PDB entry 4DR3 | X-ray diffraction, 3.35 A resolution | chains A and C of the 21 polymer chains in the assembly

# Chain A
Molecule: 16S rRNA
From: Thermus thermophilus
Sequence (1522 nucleotides; each row starts with the number of its first residue; note: 42 numbers in that range are skipped by the numbering (no residue carries them; nothing is unmodelled there); a row labelled like 190A-190L holds insertion residues (190A, then the next letters in order); numbering starts at 0):
     0 UUUGUUGGAG AGUUUGAUCC UGGCUCAGGG UGAACGCUGG CGGCGUGCCU AAGACAUGCA
    60 AGUCGUGCGG G
    73 CCGCGGGGUU UU
    88 ACUCCG
    95 UGGUC
   101 AGCGGCGGAC GGGUGAGUAA CGCGUGGGU
  129A G
   130 ACCUACCCGG AAGAGGGGGA CAACCCGGGG AAACUCGGGC UAAUCCCCCA UGUGGACCCG
   190 C
190A-190L CCCUUGGGGUGU
   191 GUCCAAAGGG CUUU
   216 GCCCGCUUCC GGAUGGGCCC GCGUCCCAUC AGCUAGUUGG UGGGGUAAUG GCCCACCAAG
   276 GCGACGACGG GUAGCCGGUC UGAGAGGAUG GCCGGCCACA GGGGCACUGA GACACGGGCC
   336 CCACUCCUAC GGGAGGCAGC AGUUAGGAAU CUUCCGCAAU GGGCGCAAGC CUGACGGAGC
   396 GACGCCGCUU GGAGGAAGAA GCCCUUCGGG GUGUAAACUC CUGAA
   442 CCCGGGACGA AACCCCCGAC GA
   474 GGGGACUGAC GGUACCGGG
   494 GUAAUAGCGC CGGCCAACUC CGUGCCAGCA GCCGCGGUAA UACGGAGGGC GCGAGCGUUA
   554 CCCGGAUUCA CUGGGCGUAA AGGGCGUGUA GGCGGCCUGG GGCGUCCCAU GUGAAAGACC
   614 ACGGCUCAAC CGUGGGGGAG CGUGGGAUAC GCUCAGGCUA GACGGUGGGA GAGGGUGGUG
   674 GAAUUCCCGG AGUAGCGGUG AAAUGCGCAG AUACCGGGAG GAACGCCGAU GGCGAAGGCA
   734 GCCACCUGGU CCACCCGUGA CGCUGAGGCG CGAAAGCGUG GGGAGCAAAC CGGAUUAGAU
   794 ACCCGGGUAG UCCACGCCCU AAACGAUGCG CGCUAGGUCU CUGGGUCU
   848 CCUGGGGGCC GAAGCUAACG CGUUAAGCGC GCCGCCUGGG GAGUACGGCC GCAAGGCUGA
   908 AACUCAAAGG AAUUGACGGG GGCCCGCACA AGCGGUGGAG CAUGUGGUUU AAUUCGAAGX
   968 AACGCGAAGA ACCUUACCAG GCCUUGACAU GCUAGG
 1003A G
  1004 AACCCGGGUG AAAGCCUGGG GUGCCCC
1030A-1030D GCGA
  1031 GGGGAGCCCU AGCACAGGUG CUGCAUGGCC GUCGUCAGCU CGUGCCGUGA GGUGUUGGGU
  1091 UAAGUCCCGC AACGAGCGCA ACCCCCGCCG UUAGUUGCCA GCGGUUCGGC CGGGCACUCU
  1151 AACGGGACUG CCCGCGAAA
  1171 GCGGGAGGAA GGAGGGGACG ACGUCUGGUC AGCAUGGCCC UUACGGCCUG GGCGACACAC
  1231 GUGCUACAAU GCCCACUACA AAGCGAUGCC ACCCGGCAAC GGGGAGCUAA UCGCAAAAAG
  1291 GUGGGCCCAG UUCGGAUUGG GGUCUGCAAC CCGACCCCAU GAAGCCGGAA UCGCUAGUAA
  1351 UCGCGGAUCA G
 1361A C
  1362 CAUGCCGCGG UGAAUACGUU CCCGGGCCUU GUACACACXG CCXGUXACGC CAUGGGAGCG
  1422 GGCUCUACCC GAAGUCGCCG GG
  1446 AGCCUACGGG
  1459 CAGGCGCCGA GGGUAGGGCC CGUGACUGGG GCGAAGUCGU AACAAGGUAG CUGUACCGGA
  1519 AGGUGCGGCU GGAUCCACUC CUUUCU
Disordered / not traced: 0-4, 1534-1538
Construct notes: conflict C1534 (A2157 in M26923.1), A1535 (C2158 in M26923.1)
Modified positions: PSU (pseudouridine-5'-monophosphate) at position 516, 7MG (7N-methyl-8-hydroguanosine-5'-monophosphate) at position 527, M2G (N2-dimethylguanosine-5'-monophosphate) at position 966, 5MC (5-methylcytidine-5'-monophosphate) at position 967, 2MG (2N-methylguanosine-5'-monophosphate) at position 1207, 5MC (5-methylcytidine-5'-monophosphate) at position 1400, 4OC (4n,o2'-methylcytidine-5'-monophosphate) at position 1402, 5MC (5-methylcytidine-5'-monophosphate) at position 1404, 5MC (5-methylcytidine-5'-monophosphate) at position 1407, UR3 (3-methyluridine-5'-monophoshate) at position 1498, MA6 (6N-dimethyladenosine-5'-monophoshate) at position 1518, MA6 (6N-dimethyladenosine-5'-monophoshate) at position 1519, PSU (pseudouridine-5'-monophosphate) at position 1540, PSU (pseudouridine-5'-monophosphate) at position 1541
Metal / ion sites: Mg2+ site 1 near U5 (its only coordinating residue here); Mg2+ site 2: G6 (shared with 1 residue of chain D); Mg2+ site 3 near G21 (its only coordinating residue here); Mg2+ site 4 near G22 (its only coordinating residue here); Mg2+ site 5: C48, G115; Mg2+ site 6 near A53 (its only coordinating residue here); Mg2+ site 7: A59, C386; Mg2+ site 8 near U62 (its only coordinating residue here); Mg2+ site 9 near U98 (its only coordinating residue here); Mg2+ site 10 near G107 (its only coordinating residue here); Mg2+ site 11 near G111 (its only coordinating residue here); Mg2+ site 12: G117, G289; 104 more Mg2+ sites not listed
Ligand contacts: streptomycin (SRY): U14, C526, 7MG_527, C912, A913, A914, A915, C1490, G1491
Reported in the primary citation:
  - binding site for streptomycin: U14, C526, 7MG_527, A914, C1490, G1491
  - conformationally variable residues (helix shift, loop rearrangement): A1408, C1409, C1490 to UR3_1498, G1516 to G1520

# Chain C
Name: 30S ribosomal protein S3
From: Thermus thermophilus
UniProtKB: P80372 (CRS3_THET8); residue numbers follow UniProt; this construct covers 1-239
Sequence (239 residues; numbered 1 to 239; the number before each row is that of its first residue):
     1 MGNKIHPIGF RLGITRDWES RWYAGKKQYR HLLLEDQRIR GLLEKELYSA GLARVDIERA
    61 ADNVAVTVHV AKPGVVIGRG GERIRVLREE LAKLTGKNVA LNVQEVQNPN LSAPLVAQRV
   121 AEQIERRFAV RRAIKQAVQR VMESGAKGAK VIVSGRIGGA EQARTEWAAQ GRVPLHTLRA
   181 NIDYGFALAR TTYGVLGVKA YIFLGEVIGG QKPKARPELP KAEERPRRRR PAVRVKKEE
Disordered / not traced: 1, 208-239

# Interface between chain A and chain C
Residue-residue contacts (72; chain A residue first):
  U421(A) with Arg-126(C), base contact; Arg-127(C), salt bridge to the phosphate
  U531(A) with Glu-161(C), sugar contact
  A532(A) with Arg-156(C), salt bridge to the phosphate; Gly-158(C), hydrogen bond to the base; Gly-159(C), base contact; Glu-161(C), phosphate contact; Tyr-193(C), base contact
  A1055(A) with Arg-156(C), hydrogen bond to the sugar; Glu-161(C), hydrogen bond to the sugar; Tyr-193(C), base contact; Gly-194(C), base contact
  U1056(A) with Gly-155(C), phosphate contact; Glu-161(C), phosphate contact; Gln-162(C), phosphate contact; Ala-163(C), phosphate contact; Val-195(C), hydrogen bond to the sugar
  G1057(A) with Ser-154(C), hydrogen bond to the phosphate; Gly-155(C), hydrogen bond to the phosphate; Ala-163(C), phosphate contact; Phe-186(C), sugar contact; Leu-188(C), sugar contact; Val-195(C), sugar contact; Gly-197(C), phosphate contact
  G1058(A) with Ser-154(C), phosphate contact; Phe-186(C), sugar contact; Lys-199(C), salt bridge to the phosphate
  C1059(A) with Lys-199(C), salt bridge to the phosphate
  C1060(A) with Gly-2(C), base contact; Asn-3(C), phosphate contact
  G1061(A) with Gly-2(C), phosphate contact
  U1062(A) with Asn-3(C), base contact
  U1065(A) with His-176(C), base contact
  G1106(A) with Gly-171(C), sugar contact; Arg-172(C), phosphate contact
  C1107(A) with Arg-172(C), salt bridge to the phosphate; Val-173(C), hydrogen bond to the phosphate; Pro-174(C), phosphate contact
  G1108(A) with Pro-174(C), phosphate contact; Leu-175(C), hydrogen bond to the phosphate; His-176(C), salt bridge to the phosphate
  C1109(A) with His-176(C), salt bridge to the phosphate
  A1111(A) with His-176(C), base contact; Thr-177(C), base contact; Arg-179(C), base contact
  C1112(A) with His-176(C), hydrogen bond to the base; Thr-177(C), base contact; Leu-178(C), hydrogen bond to the base; Arg-179(C), hydrogen bond to the sugar
  C1113(A) with Ile-14(C), sugar contact
  A1188(A) with Phe-10(C), sugar contact
  C1189(A) with Ile-5(C), sugar contact; Phe-10(C), sugar contact; His-176(C), sugar contact
  G1190(A) with Asn-3(C), phosphate contact; Lys-4(C), hydrogen bond to the phosphate; Ile-5(C), hydrogen bond to the phosphate; His-176(C), sugar contact
  A1191(A) with Asn-3(C), phosphate contact; Lys-4(C), salt bridge to the phosphate
  C1192(A) with Lys-4(C), salt bridge to the phosphate; Trp-167(C), phosphate contact
  G1193(A) with Trp-167(C), hydrogen bond to the phosphate
  U1196(A) with Gln-162(C), base contact
  A1204(A) with Arg-190(C), phosphate contact
  U1205(A) with Arg-190(C), salt bridge to the phosphate; Gly-194(C), sugar contact; Val-195(C), sugar contact
  G1206(A) with Thr-192(C), sugar contact; Tyr-193(C), sugar contact; Gly-194(C), sugar contact
  A1256(A) with Lys-27(C), sugar contact
Also at the interface, not in a pair above, chain A (31 interface residues in all): A1279
Also at the interface, not in a pair above, chain C (41 interface residues in all): Lys-26, Ala-160, Tyr-184, Thr-191, Leu-196

# Overview
Chain A and chain C form an interface of 31 and 41 residues respectively; the contacts include 14 hydrogen
bonds and 10 salt bridges. Among the polar pairs are A532(A)/Gly-158(C), C1112(A)/His-176(C) and
C1112(A)/Leu-178(C). From the paper: a binding site for streptomycin at U14(A), C526(A) and 7MG_527(A) among
others; conformational variability at A1408(A), C1409(A) and C1490(A) among others.
Chain A is 16S rRNA and chain C is 30S ribosomal protein S3, both from Thermus thermophilus; the structure,
Crystal structure of the Thermus thermophilus (HB8) 30S ribosomal subunit with streptomycin bound, was
determined by X-ray diffraction (same publication as 4DR1, 4DR2, 4DR4, 4DR5, 4DR6 and 4DR7).
